8PNB - chains 2 and 3 of the 3 polymer chains in the assembly; structure by electron microscopy, 3.80 A resolution.

Chain 2:
Protein: Capsid protein VP2
From: rhinovirus B14
UniProt: P03303 (POLG_HRV14); residues 7-262 here correspond to UniProt positions 76-331 (UniProt number = residue number + 69)
Chain sequence (256 residues; numbered 7 to 262; the number before each row is that of its first residue):
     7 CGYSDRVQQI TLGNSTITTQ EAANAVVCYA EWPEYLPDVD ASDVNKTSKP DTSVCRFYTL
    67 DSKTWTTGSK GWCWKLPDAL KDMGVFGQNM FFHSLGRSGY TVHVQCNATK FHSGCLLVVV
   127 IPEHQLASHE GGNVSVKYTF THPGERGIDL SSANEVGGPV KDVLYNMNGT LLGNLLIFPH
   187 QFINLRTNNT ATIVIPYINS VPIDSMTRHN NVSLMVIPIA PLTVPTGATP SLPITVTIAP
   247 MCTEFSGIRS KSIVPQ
Construct notes: conflict Leu-170 (Ile239 in P03303)
Curated features (UniProtKB/Swiss-Prot):
  - site: Gln-262 (Cleavage)
From the paper describing this entry:
  - conformationally variable residues (order/disorder transition, side-chain flip): Trp-38, Val-50 to Pro-56, Ser-252 to Gln-262

Chain 3:
Protein: Genome polyprotein
From: rhinovirus B14
Notes: EC 3.4.22.29, 3.6.1.15, 3.4.22.28, 2.7.7.48
UniProt: P03303 (POLG_HRV14); residues 1-236 here correspond to UniProt positions 332-567 (UniProt number = residue number + 331)
Chain sequence (236 residues; row label = number of the first residue in the row):
     1 GLPTTTLPGS GQFLTTDDRQ SPSALPNYEP TPRIHIPGKV HNLLEIIQVD TLIPMNNTHT
    61 KDEVNSYLIP LNANRQNEQV FGTNLFIGDG VFKTTLLGEI VQYYTHWSGS LRFSLMYTGP
   121 ALSSAKLILA YTPPGARGPQ DRREAMLGTH VVWDIGLQST IVMTIPWTSG VQFRYTDPDT
   181 YTSAGFLSCW YQTSLILPPE TTGQVYLLSF ISACPDFKLR LMKDTQTISQ TVALTE
Curated features (UniProtKB/Swiss-Prot):
  - region: Ala-233 to Glu-236 (Amphipathic alpha-helix)
From the paper describing this entry:
  - conformationally variable residues (order/disorder transition): Gln-172 to Asp-177

Chain 2 / chain 3 interface:
Residue-residue contacts - 44 pairs, chain 2 then chain 3:
  Tyr-35(2) with Gly-38(3)
  Lys-116(2) with Ala-121(3)
  Phe-117(2) with Leu-122(3), hydrophobic
  Ser-119(2) with Gly-119(3); Pro-120(3)
  Cys-121(2) with Met-116(3), hydrophobic; Thr-118(3)
  Leu-170(2) with Asp-62(3); Glu-63(3)
  Leu-177(2) with Thr-94(3)
  Leu-178(2) with Val-64(3), hydrophobic; Tyr-67(3)
  Gly-179(2) with Thr-51(3); Leu-52(3), hydrogen bond (backbone-backbone); Tyr-67(3), hydrogen bond (backbone-side chain)
  Asn-180(2) with Leu-96(3), hydrogen bond (side chain-backbone)
  Leu-182(2) with Val-49(3); Asp-50(3); Thr-51(3); Leu-52(3), hydrophobic
  Ile-183(2) with Val-49(3), hydrophobic; Leu-96(3), hydrophobic
  Asn-190(2) with Met-116(3); Tyr-117(3), hydrogen bond (side chain-backbone)
  Arg-192(2) with Tyr-117(3); Gly-119(3); Pro-120(3); Ala-121(3); Leu-157(3); Gln-158(3); Ser-159(3)
  Thr-193(2) with Ser-159(3)
  Tyr-203(2) with Pro-37(3)
  Asn-205(2) with Ile-36(3)
  Ser-206(2) with Ile-34(3)
  Ile-225(2) with Val-64(3); Leu-68(3); Leu-208(3), hydrophobic
  Ala-226(2) with Thr-118(3)
  Pro-227(2) with Leu-68(3); Tyr-206(3), hydrophobic
  Pro-231(2) with Glu-200(3)
  Thr-232(2) with Glu-200(3), hydrogen bond; Thr-202(3)
Also at the interface, not in a pair above, chain 2 (29 interface residues in all): Glu-37, Gly-120, Phe-188, Pro-208, Pro-224, Thr-229
Also at the interface, not in a pair above, chain 3 (37 interface residues in all): Ile-46, Thr-95, Glu-99, Ser-123, Gly-156, Thr-201, Gln-204, Phe-210

In short:
Chain 2 and chain 3 form an interface of 29 and 37 residues respectively; the contacts include 5 hydrogen
bonds. Polar contacts include Gly-179(2)/Tyr-67(3), Asn-180(2)/Leu-96(3) and Asn-190(2)/Tyr-117(3). The paper
reports conformational variability at Trp-38(2), Val-50(2) and Gln-172(3) among others.
Here chain 2 is Capsid protein VP2 and chain 3 is Genome polyprotein, both from rhinovirus B14. Entry 8PNB
(HRV empty capsid) was determined by electron microscopy (same publication as 8PNF).
